PDB entry 7Z6R | X-ray diffraction, 2.55 A resolution | chains C and D of the 4 polymer chains in the assembly

Chain C (and D):
Protein: ATP phosphoribosyltransferase
From: Psychrobacter arcticus
Notes: EC 2.4.2.17; chain D of this document is another copy of the same molecule, construct and numbering; everything in this record applies to it too
UniProtKB: Q4FQF7 (HIS1_PSYA2); residues 1-231 here = UniProt positions 1-231
Amino-acid sequence (232 residues; numbered 0 to 231; the number before each row is that of its first residue; numbering starts at 0):
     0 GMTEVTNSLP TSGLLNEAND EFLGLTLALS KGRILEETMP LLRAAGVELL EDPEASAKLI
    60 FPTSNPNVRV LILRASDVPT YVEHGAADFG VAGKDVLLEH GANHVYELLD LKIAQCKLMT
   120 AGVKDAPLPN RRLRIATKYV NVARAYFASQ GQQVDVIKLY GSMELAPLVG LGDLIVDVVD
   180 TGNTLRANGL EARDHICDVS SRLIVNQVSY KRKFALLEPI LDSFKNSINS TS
Disordered / not traced: 0-20, 129, 228-231 (chain D: 0-20, 30-31, 229-231)
Sequence notes: expression tag (0); engineered mutation Ala56 (Arg in Q4FQF7)
Residues lining bound ligands:
  - ATP (adenosine-5'-triphosphate): Lys30, Arg32, Ile33, Ala74, Gly92, Asp94, Val95, Ala113, Gln114, Cys115, Val177, Asp179, Val198
  - 1-O-pyrophosphono-5-O-phosphono-ribose (PRP; 1-O-pyrophosphono-5-O-phosphono-alpha-D-ribofuranose): Arg32, Glu163, Asp176, Val177, Val178, Asp179, Thr180, Gly181, Asn182, Thr183, Leu184
What the authors report for this chain:
  - mutagenesis - R32A, R32A/R56A/K57A (777-fold), R56A, R56A/K57A (14-fold), C115S (less than 2-fold): decreased catalytic activity with ATP phosphoribosyltransferase regulatory subunit
  - binding site for 1-O-pyrophosphono-5-O-phosphono-ribose: Glu163
  - binding site for 1-O-pyrophosphono-5-O-phosphono-ribose: Arg32 (from molecular simulation)
  - mutagenesis - C115A (4-fold), D179A (4-fold), D179N (4-fold): decreased catalytic activity
  - mutagenesis - R32A, R32A/R56A/K57A, R56A, R56A/K57A, C115S: unchanged stability
  - catalytic residues: Arg32
  - mutagenesis - R32A/R56A/K57A: abolished catalytic activity
  - mutagenesis - R32A (2.5-fold), R56A (2.5-fold): decreased catalytic activity on Mn2+

Interface between chain C and chain D:
Contacting residue pairs (41; chain C residue first):
  Leu58(C) - Leu164(D)  hydrophobic
  Leu70(C) - Leu164(D)  hydrophobic
  Leu70(C) - Val168(D)  hydrophobic
  Leu72(C) - Leu164(D)  hydrophobic
  Arg73(C) - Gly160(D)
  Ser75(C) - Tyr159(D)
  Asp76(C) - Leu158(D)
  Asp76(C) - Tyr159(D)  hydrogen bond (side chain-backbone)
  Asp76(C) - Gly160(D)  hydrogen bond (side chain-backbone)
  Thr79(C) - Ile156(D)
  Thr79(C) - Lys157(D)
  Tyr80(C) - Leu158(D)  hydrophobic
  Tyr80(C) - Ala165(D)  hydrogen bond (side chain-backbone)
  Tyr80(C) - Val168(D)  hydrophobic
  Tyr80(C) - Leu170(D)
  His83(C) - Arg133(D)
  His83(C) - Ile156(D)
  His83(C) - Leu170(D)
  Ala85(C) - Val168(D)
  Ala85(C) - Leu170(D)  hydrophobic
  Arg133(C) - His83(D)
  Ile156(C) - Thr79(D)
  Ile156(C) - His83(D)
  Lys157(C) - Thr79(D)
  Leu158(C) - Asp76(D)
  Leu158(C) - Tyr80(D)  hydrophobic
  Tyr159(C) - Arg73(D)  hydrogen bond (backbone-side chain)
  Tyr159(C) - Ser75(D)
  Tyr159(C) - Asp76(D)  hydrogen bond (backbone-side chain)
  Tyr159(C) - Tyr159(D)  hydrophobic
  Gly160(C) - Arg73(D)
  Gly160(C) - Asp76(D)  hydrogen bond (backbone-side chain)
  Leu164(C) - Tyr80(D)
  Ala165(C) - Tyr80(D)  hydrogen bond (backbone-side chain)
  Val168(C) - Arg68(D)
  Val168(C) - Leu70(D)  hydrophobic
  Val168(C) - Tyr80(D)  hydrophobic
  Val168(C) - Ala85(D)
  Leu170(C) - Tyr80(D)  hydrophobic
  Leu170(C) - His83(D)
  Leu170(C) - Ala85(D)  hydrophobic
Also at the interface, not in a pair above, chain C (21 interface residues in all): Arg68
Also at the interface, not in a pair above, chain D (21 interface residues in all): Ile59, Ser161

Summary:
The chain C/chain D interface involves 21 residues from each chain; the contacts include 7 hydrogen bonds.
Polar contacts include Asp76(C)-Tyr159(D), Asp76(C)-Gly160(D) and Tyr80(C)-Ala165(D). From the paper: the
catalytic residue Arg32(C); R32A, R32A/R56A/K57A and R56A of chain C, among others, reduce catalytic activity
with ATP phosphoribosyltransferase regulatory subunit; 8 substitutions were tested in all.
Chain C and chain D are both ATP phosphoribosyltransferase (Psychrobacter arcticus); the structure,
Psychrobacter arcticus ATPPRT (HisGZ) R56A mutant bound to ATP and PRPP, was determined by X-ray diffraction
together with 7Z8U from the same study.
